5I1O - chains D and E of the 8 polymer chains in the assembly; structure by X-ray diffraction, 1.35 A resolution.

# Chain D
Name: Villin-1
UniProtKB: P02640 (VILI_CHICK); residues 1-35 here correspond to UniProt positions 792-826 (UniProt number = residue number + 791)
Chain sequence (35 residues; each row starts with the number of its first residue):
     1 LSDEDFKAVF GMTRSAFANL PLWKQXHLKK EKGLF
Differences from the reference sequence: engineered mutation XCP_26 (Gln817 in P02640), His27 (Asn818 in P02640)
Modified / non-standard residues: XCP ((1S,2S)-2-aminocyclopentanecarboxylic acid) at position 26
Curated features (UniProtKB/Swiss-Prot):
  - region: Lys29 to Lys32 (Absolutely required for activity)

# Chain E
Name: D-Villin headpiece subdomain
Chain sequence (35 residues; each row starts with the number of its first residue):
     1 LSDEDFKAVF GMTRSAFANL PLWKQQHLKK EKGLF
Modified / non-standard residues: Leu1, Leu20, Leu22, Leu28, Leu34 (D-leucine; DLE); Ser2, Ser15 (D-serine; DSN); Asp3, Asp5 (D-aspartic acid; DAS); Glu4, Glu31 (D-glutamic acid; DGL); Phe6, Phe10, Phe17, Phe35 (D-phenylalanine; DPN); Lys7, Lys24, Lys29, Lys30, Lys32 (D-lysine; DLY); Ala8, Ala16, Ala18 (D-alanine; DAL); Val9 (D-valine; DVA); Met12 (D-methionine; MED); Thr13 (D-threonine; DTH); Arg14 (D-arginine; DAR); Asn19 (D-asparagine; DSG); Pro21 (D-proline; DPR); Trp23 (D-tryptophan; DTR); Gln25, Gln26 (D-glutamine; DGN); His27 (D-histidine; DHI)

# How chain D and chain E interact
Residue-residue contacts - 14 pairs, chain D then chain E:
  Leu1(D) - Gly11(E)
  Leu1(D) - Met12(E)
  Asp5(D) - Met12(E)
  Asp5(D) - Thr13(E)  hydrogen bond (side chain-backbone)
  Asp5(D) - Ala16(E)
  Ala8(D) - Asn19(E)
  Val9(D) - Ala16(E)
  Val9(D) - Asn19(E)
  Val9(D) - Leu20(E)
  Glu31(D) - Trp23(E)
  Lys32(D) - Trp23(E)
  Lys32(D) - Lys24(E)
  Gly33(D) - Trp23(E)
  Gly33(D) - Lys24(E)
Interface residues without a listed pair, chain D (8 interface residues in all): Leu34

# Overview
The chain D/chain E interface involves 8 residues from each chain, with 1 hydrogen bond. The hydrogen-bonded
pair is Asp5(D)-Thr13(E).
Chain D is Villin-1 and chain E is D-Villin headpiece subdomain; the structure, Villin headpiece subdomain
with a Gln26 to ACPC substitution, was determined by X-ray diffraction together with 5I1N, 5I1P and 5I1S from
the same study.
